5W9K - chains J and K of the 12 polymer chains in the assembly; structure by electron microscopy, 4.60 A resolution (low resolution: residue-level contacts below are approximate; hydrogen-bond / salt-bridge calls are withheld).

== Chain J (and K) ==
Protein: Spike glycoprotein
From: Middle East respiratory syndrome-related coronavirus
Notes: engineered mutation(s): V1060P, L1060P; chain K of this document is another copy of the same molecule, construct and numbering; everything in this record applies to it too
UniProtKB: W5ZZF5 (W5ZZF5_9BETC); numbering as in UniProt (aligned over 1-1291)
Amino-acid sequence (1329 residues; numbered 1 to 1329; the number before each row is that of its first residue):
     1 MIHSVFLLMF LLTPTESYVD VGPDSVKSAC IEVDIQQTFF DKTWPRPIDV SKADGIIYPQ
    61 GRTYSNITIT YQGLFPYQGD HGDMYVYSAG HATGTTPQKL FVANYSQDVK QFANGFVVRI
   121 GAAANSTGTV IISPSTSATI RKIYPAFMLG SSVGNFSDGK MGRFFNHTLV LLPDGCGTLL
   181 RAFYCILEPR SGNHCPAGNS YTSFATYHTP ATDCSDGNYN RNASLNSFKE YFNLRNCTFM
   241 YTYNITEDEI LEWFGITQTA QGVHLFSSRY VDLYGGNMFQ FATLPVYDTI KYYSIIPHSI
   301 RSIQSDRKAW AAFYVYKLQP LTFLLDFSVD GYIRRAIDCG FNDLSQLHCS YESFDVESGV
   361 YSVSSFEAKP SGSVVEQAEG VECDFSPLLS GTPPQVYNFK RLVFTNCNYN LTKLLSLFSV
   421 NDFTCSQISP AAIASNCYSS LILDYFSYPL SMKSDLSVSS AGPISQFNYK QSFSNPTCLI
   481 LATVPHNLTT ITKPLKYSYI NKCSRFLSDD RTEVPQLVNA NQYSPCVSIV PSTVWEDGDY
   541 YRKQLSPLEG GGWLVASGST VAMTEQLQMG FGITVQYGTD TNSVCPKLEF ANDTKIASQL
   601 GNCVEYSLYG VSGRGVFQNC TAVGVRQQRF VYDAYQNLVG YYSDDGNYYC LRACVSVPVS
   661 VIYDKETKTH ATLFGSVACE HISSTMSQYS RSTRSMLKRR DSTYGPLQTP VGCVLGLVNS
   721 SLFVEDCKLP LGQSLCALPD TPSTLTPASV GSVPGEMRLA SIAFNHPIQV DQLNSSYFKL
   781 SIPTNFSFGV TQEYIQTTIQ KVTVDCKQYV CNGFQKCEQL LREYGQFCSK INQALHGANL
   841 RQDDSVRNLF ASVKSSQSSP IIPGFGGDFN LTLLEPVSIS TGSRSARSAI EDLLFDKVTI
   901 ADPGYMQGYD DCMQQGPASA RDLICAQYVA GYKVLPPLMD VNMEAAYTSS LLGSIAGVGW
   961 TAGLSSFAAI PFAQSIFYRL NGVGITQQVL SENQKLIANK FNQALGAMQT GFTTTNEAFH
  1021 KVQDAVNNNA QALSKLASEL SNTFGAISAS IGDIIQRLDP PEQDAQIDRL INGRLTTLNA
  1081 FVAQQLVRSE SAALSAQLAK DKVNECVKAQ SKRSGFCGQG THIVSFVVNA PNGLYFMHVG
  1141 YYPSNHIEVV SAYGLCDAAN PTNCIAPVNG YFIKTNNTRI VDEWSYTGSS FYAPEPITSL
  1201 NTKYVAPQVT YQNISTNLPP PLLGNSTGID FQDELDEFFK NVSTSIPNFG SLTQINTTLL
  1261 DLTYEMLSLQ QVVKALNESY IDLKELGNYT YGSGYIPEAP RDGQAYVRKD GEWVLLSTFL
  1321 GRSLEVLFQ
Unresolved in the structure: 1-17, 742-1329
Differences from the reference sequence: conflict Phe506 (Leu in W5ZZF5), Ala748 (Arg in W5ZZF5), Gly751 (Arg in W5ZZF5), Pro1060 (Val in W5ZZF5), Pro1061 (Leu in W5ZZF5); expression tag (1292-1329)
Disulfides: Cys30-Cys195, Cys176-Cys214, Cys185-Cys237, Cys339-Cys349, Cys383-Cys407, Cys425-Cys478, Cys503-Cys526, Cys679-Cys713, Cys727-Cys736

== Chain J / chain K interface ==
Residue-residue contacts (22):
  Gly624(J) - Thr63(K)
  Gly624(J) - Tyr64(K)
  Gly624(J) - Val329(K)
  Gly624(J) - Asp330(K)
  Gly624(J) - Gly331(K)
  Val625(J) - Thr63(K)
  Val625(J) - Asp330(K)
  Val625(J) - Gly331(K)
  Val625(J) - Tyr332(K)
  Gln628(J) - Tyr58(K)
  Gln628(J) - Gly61(K)
  Gln628(J) - Thr63(K)
  Gln628(J) - Phe279(K)
  Phe630(J) - Gly61(K)
  Phe630(J) - Arg62(K)
  Phe630(J) - Thr63(K)
  Val631(J) - Thr63(K)
  Tyr632(J) - Arg62(K)
  Tyr632(J) - Thr63(K)
  Tyr632(J) - Tyr64(K)
  Ala634(J) - Ile67(K)
  Gln636(J) - Arg62(K)
Also at the interface, not in a pair above, chain J (10 interface residues in all): Val623, Asp633
Also at the interface, not in a pair above, chain K (13 interface residues in all): Ile69, Val271

== In short ==
10 residues of chain J face 13 of chain K across their interface.
Both chains are Spike glycoprotein (Middle East respiratory syndrome-related coronavirus). Entry 5W9K (MERS S
ectodomain trimer in complex with variable domain of neutralizing antibody G4) was determined by electron
microscopy (same publication as 5VZR, 5W9H, 5W9I, 5W9J, 5W9L, 5W9M and 3 further entries).
